PDB entry 8UR2 | X-ray diffraction, 1.90 A resolution | chains A and B of the 3 polymer chains in the assembly

# Chain A (and B)
Protein: Macrophage migration inhibitory factor
Source organism: Trichomonas vaginalis G3
Notes: chain B of this document is another copy of the same molecule, construct and numbering; everything in this record applies to it too
Reference sequence: A2DXT4 (A2DXT4_TRIV3); residues 14-128 here correspond to UniProt positions 1-115 (UniProt number = residue number - 13)
Amino-acid sequence (136 residues; numbered -7 to 128; the number before each row is that of its first residue; numbers below 1 keep their minus sign (Met-7 is residue -7)):
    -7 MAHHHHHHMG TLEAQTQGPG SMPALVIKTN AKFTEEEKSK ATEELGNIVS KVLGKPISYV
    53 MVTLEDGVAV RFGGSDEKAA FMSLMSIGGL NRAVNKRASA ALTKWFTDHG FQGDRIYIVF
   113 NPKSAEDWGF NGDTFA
Unresolved in the structure: -7 to 11, 81-82 (chain B: -7 to 12, 80-81, 114-128)
Construct notes: expression tag (-7 to 13)
What the authors report for this chain:
  - binding site for pyruvic acid: Asp68

# Chain A / chain B interface
Contacting residue pairs (63):
  Met14(A) - Tyr109(B)  hydrogen bond
  Ala16(A) - Phe73(B)  hydrophobic
  Val18(A) - Lys20(B)
  Lys20(A) - Lys20(B)
  Lys30(A) - Ala61(B)
  Ser31(A) - Arg63(B)  hydrogen bond
  Thr34(A) - Arg63(B)  hydrogen bond
  Glu35(A) - Arg63(B)
  Ile49(A) - Gly65(B)
  Ile49(A) - Gly66(B)
  Ser50(A) - Gly65(B)
  Tyr51(A) - Phe64(B)
  Tyr51(A) - Tyr109(B)  hydrogen bond (backbone-side chain)
  Val52(A) - Arg63(B)
  Val52(A) - Phe64(B)
  Val52(A) - Gly65(B)  hydrogen bond (backbone-backbone)
  Met53(A) - Arg63(B)
  Met53(A) - Phe64(B)  hydrophobic
  Met53(A) - Ala72(B)
  Met53(A) - Tyr109(B)  hydrophobic
  Val54(A) - Ala61(B)
  Val54(A) - Val62(B)
  Val54(A) - Arg63(B)  hydrogen bond (backbone-backbone)
  Thr55(A) - Ala61(B)
  Thr55(A) - Val62(B)
  Leu56(A) - Val60(B)
  Leu56(A) - Ala61(B)  hydrogen bond (backbone-backbone)
  Glu57(A) - Lys20(B)  salt bridge
  Glu57(A) - Glu57(B)
  Glu57(A) - Val60(B)
  Met77(A) - Phe73(B)  hydrophobic
  Asn113(A) - Asn113(B)
  Lys115(A) - Val111(B)
  Lys115(A) - Phe112(B)  hydrogen bond (side chain-backbone)
  Lys115(A) - Asn113(B)  hydrogen bond
  Glu118(A) - Arg84(B)  salt bridge
  Glu118(A) - Asn87(B)  hydrogen bond (backbone-side chain)
  Asp119(A) - Asn87(B)  hydrogen bond
  Asp119(A) - Val111(B)
  Asp119(A) - Phe112(B)  hydrogen bond (backbone-backbone)
  Trp120(A) - Tyr109(B)
  Trp120(A) - Ile110(B)
  Trp120(A) - Val111(B)  hydrophobic
  Gly121(A) - Ser91(B)
  Gly121(A) - Ile108(B)
  Gly121(A) - Tyr109(B)
  Gly121(A) - Ile110(B)  hydrogen bond (backbone-backbone)
  Gly121(A) - Phe112(B)
  Phe122(A) - Phe64(B)  hydrophobic
  Phe122(A) - Asp106(B)
  Phe122(A) - Ile108(B)
  Phe122(A) - Tyr109(B)  hydrophobic
  Asn123(A) - Gly105(B)
  Asn123(A) - Asp106(B)
  Gly124(A) - Ser91(B)
  Gly124(A) - Ala92(B)  hydrogen bond (backbone-backbone)
  Gly124(A) - Thr95(B)
  Asp125(A) - Lys88(B)
  Asp125(A) - Ser91(B)
  Thr126(A) - Lys88(B)  hydrogen bond
  Thr126(A) - Ser91(B)
  Ala128(A) - Arg84(B)
  Ala128(A) - Lys88(B)  hydrogen bond (backbone-side chain)
Also at the interface, not in a pair above, chain A (31 interface residues in all): Pro15
Also at the interface, not in a pair above, chain B (26 interface residues in all): Asp68

# Summary
31 residues of chain A and 26 residues of chain B are in contact; the contacts include 16 hydrogen bonds and 2
salt bridges. Polar contacts include Glu57(A)-Lys20(B), Glu118(A)-Arg84(B) and Met14(A)-Tyr109(B). From the
paper: a binding site for pyruvic acid at Asp68(A).
Chain A and chain B are both Macrophage migration inhibitory factor (Trichomonas vaginalis G3); the structure,
Crystal Structure of macrophage migration inhibitory factor (MIF) from Trichomonas vaginalis (I41 form), was
determined by X-ray diffraction, deposited together with 8UR4 and 8UZ4.
